PDB entry 8XGM | electron microscopy, 3.29 A resolution | chains S and B of the 6 polymer chains in the assembly

Chain S:
Molecule: scFV16
Organism: Vicugna pacos
Notes: antibody fragment or engineered binder
Amino-acid sequence (247 residues; numbered 1 to 247; the number before each row is that of its first residue):
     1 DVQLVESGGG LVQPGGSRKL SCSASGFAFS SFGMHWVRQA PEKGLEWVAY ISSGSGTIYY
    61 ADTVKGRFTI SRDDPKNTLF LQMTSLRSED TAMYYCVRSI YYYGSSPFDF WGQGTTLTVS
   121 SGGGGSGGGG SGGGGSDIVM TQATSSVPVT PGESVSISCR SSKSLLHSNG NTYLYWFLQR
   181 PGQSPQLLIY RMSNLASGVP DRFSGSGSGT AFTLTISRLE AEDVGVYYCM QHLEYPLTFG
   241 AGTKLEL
Unresolved in the structure: 122-135
Disulfide bonds: C22-C96, C159-C229

Chain B:
Molecule: Guanine nucleotide-binding protein G(I)/G(S)/G(T) subunit beta-1
Organism: Homo sapiens
UniProtKB: P62873 (GBB1_HUMAN); numbering as in UniProt (aligned over 1-340)
Amino-acid sequence (340 residues; numbered 1 to 340; the number before each row is that of its first residue):
     1 MSELDQLRQE AEQLKNQIRD ARKACADATL SQITNNIDPV GRIQMRTRRT LRGHLAKIYA
    61 MHWGTDSRLL VSASQDGKLI IWDSYTTNKV HAIPLRSSWV MTCAYAPSGN YVACGGLDNI
   121 CSIYNLKTRE GNVRVSRELA GHTGYLSCCR FLDDNQIVTS SGDTTCALWD IETGQQTTTF
   181 TGHTGDVMSL SLAPDTRLFV SGACDASAKL WDVREGMCRQ TFTGHESDIN AICFFPNGNA
   241 FATGSDDATC RLFDLRADQE LMTYSHDNII CGITSVSFSK SGRLLLAGYD DFNCNVWDAL
   301 KADRAGVLAG HDNRVSCLGV TDDGMAVATG SWDSFLKIWN
Unresolved in the structure: 1-2
Swiss-Prot annotation at these positions:
  - modified residue: S2 (N-acetylserine), H266 (Phosphohistidine)
  - natural variant: L30 (L30F: In MRD42; uncertain significance), R52 (R52G: In MRD42), G64 (G64V: In MRD42), D76 (D76E: In MRD42; D76G: In MRD42), G77 (G77S: In MRD42), K78 (K78R: In MRD42), I80 (I80N: In MRD42; I80T: In MRD42), H91 (H91R: In MRD42; uncertain significance), A92 (A92T: In MRD42), P94 (P94S: In MRD42), L95 (L95P: In MRD42), R96 (R96L: In MRD42), 5 further natural variant entries in UniProt

Chain S / chain B interface:
Pairs across the interface (9; chain S residue first):
  F27(S) - E130(B)
  A28(S) - E130(B)
  F32(S) - E130(B)
  F32(S) - G131(B)
  R98(S) - R129(B)
  Y102(S) - V90(B)  hydrophobic
  Y103(S) - D66(B)
  Y103(S) - R68(B)
  Y103(S) - L69(B)  hydrophobic
Also at the interface, not in a pair above, chain S (9 interface residues in all): V2, G26, F110

Overview:
9 residues of chain S and 7 residues of chain B are in contact.
Here chain S is scFV16 (Vicugna pacos) and chain B is Guanine nucleotide-binding protein G(I)/G(S)/G(T)
subunit beta-1 (Homo sapiens). Entry 8XGM (Cryo-EM structure of human GPR1 bound to chemerin) was determined
by electron microscopy (same publication as 8JJP).
